6LJE - chain A; structure by X-ray diffraction, 1.40 A resolution.

Chain A:
Molecule: Gelsolin
Organism: Homo sapiens
UniProt: P06396 (GELS_HUMAN); residues 270-370 here correspond to UniProt positions 297-397 (UniProt number = residue number + 27)
Sequence (101 residues; numbered 270 to 370; the number before each row is that of its first residue):
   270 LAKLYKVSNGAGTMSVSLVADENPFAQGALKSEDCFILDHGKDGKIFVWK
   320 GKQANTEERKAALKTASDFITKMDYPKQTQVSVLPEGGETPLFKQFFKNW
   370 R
Ion coordination: Ca2+: Glu-302, Asp-303, Glu-327
UniProt features mapped onto this chain:
  - binding site (Ca(2+)): Glu-302, Asp-303, Glu-327

Summary:
The Ca2+ site is built by Glu-302, Asp-303 and Glu-327. UniProt lists 3 Ca2+-binding residues.
Chain A is Gelsolin (Homo sapiens); the structure, Crystal structure of gelsolin G3 domain (calcium and
magnesium condition), was determined by X-ray diffraction together with 6LJC, 6LJD and 6LJF from the same
study.
